PDB entry 7RXC | electron microscopy, 3.20 A resolution | chains L and N of the 5 polymer chains in the assembly

[Chain L]
Name: Fab_8D3_2 light chain
From: Mus musculus
Chain sequence (219 residues; row label = number of the first residue in the row):
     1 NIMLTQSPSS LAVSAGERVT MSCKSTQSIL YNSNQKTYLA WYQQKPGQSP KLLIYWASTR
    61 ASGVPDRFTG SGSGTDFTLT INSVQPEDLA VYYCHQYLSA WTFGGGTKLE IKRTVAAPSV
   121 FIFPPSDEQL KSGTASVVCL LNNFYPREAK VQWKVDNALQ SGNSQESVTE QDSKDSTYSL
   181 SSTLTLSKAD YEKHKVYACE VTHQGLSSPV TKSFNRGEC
Not modelled in the structure: 156-162, 206-209, 216-219
Disulfides: C23-C94, C139-C199

[Chain N]
Name: Nb_KR
From: Vicugna pacos
Chain sequence (129 residues; each row starts with the number of its first residue):
     1 QVQLVESGGG LVQAGGSLRL SCAASGFPVK RWSMTWYRQA PGKEREWVAA IRSAGHWTHY
    61 ADSVKGRFTI SRDNAKNTVY LQMNSLKPED TAVYYCNVKD EGDFSYWYDY WGQGTQVTVS
   121 SLEHHHHHH
Not modelled in the structure: 127-129
Disulfides: C22-C96

[How chain L and chain N interact]
Residue-residue contacts - 26 pairs, chain L then chain N:
  N1(L) - A40(N)
  N1(L) - P88(N)
  N1(L) - T91(N)
  M3(L) - P41(N)
  T26(L) - P41(N)
  Q27(L) - T91(N)
  Q27(L) - Q116(N)  hydrogen bond
  Q27(L) - T118(N)  hydrogen bond
  L30(L) - L11(N)
  Y31(L) - L11(N)  hydrophobic
  Y31(L) - Q13(N)  hydrogen bond
  Y31(L) - S120(N)
  Y31(L) - L122(N)  hydrophobic
  Y31(L) - H124(N)  hydrogen bond
  N32(L) - L11(N)
  Y38(L) - L122(N)  hydrophobic
  Y97(L) - L122(N)
  L98(L) - S120(N)
  L98(L) - S121(N)  hydrogen bond (backbone-backbone)
  L98(L) - L122(N)  hydrophobic
  S99(L) - P88(N)
  S99(L) - T91(N)  hydrogen bond
  S99(L) - T118(N)
  S99(L) - V119(N)  hydrogen bond (side chain-backbone)
  A100(L) - S121(N)  hydrogen bond (backbone-side chain)
  W101(L) - S121(N)
Also at the interface, not in a pair above, chain L (14 interface residues in all): I2
Also at the interface, not in a pair above, chain N (14 interface residues in all): K43

[Overview]
Chain L and chain N each contribute 14 residues to their interface; the contacts include 8 hydrogen bonds.
Polar pairs include Q27(L)-Q116(N), Q27(L)-T118(N) and Y31(L)-Q13(N).
Here chain L is Fab_8D3_2 light chain (Mus musculus) and chain N is Nb_KR (Vicugna pacos). Entry 7RXC (CryoEM
structure of KDELR with Legobody) was determined by electron microscopy (same publication as 7R9D and 7RXD).
